8QV3 - chains c and E of the 12 polymer chains in the assembly; structure by electron microscopy, 8.20 A resolution (very low resolution: no residue pairs are listed; an interface is given only as per-side residue counts).

== Chain c ==
Name: Tubulin gamma chain
From: Saccharomyces cerevisiae
UniProtKB: A0A8H4BZN3 (A0A8H4BZN3_YEASX); residue numbers follow UniProt; this construct covers 1-473
Chain sequence (473 residues; each row starts with the number of its first residue):
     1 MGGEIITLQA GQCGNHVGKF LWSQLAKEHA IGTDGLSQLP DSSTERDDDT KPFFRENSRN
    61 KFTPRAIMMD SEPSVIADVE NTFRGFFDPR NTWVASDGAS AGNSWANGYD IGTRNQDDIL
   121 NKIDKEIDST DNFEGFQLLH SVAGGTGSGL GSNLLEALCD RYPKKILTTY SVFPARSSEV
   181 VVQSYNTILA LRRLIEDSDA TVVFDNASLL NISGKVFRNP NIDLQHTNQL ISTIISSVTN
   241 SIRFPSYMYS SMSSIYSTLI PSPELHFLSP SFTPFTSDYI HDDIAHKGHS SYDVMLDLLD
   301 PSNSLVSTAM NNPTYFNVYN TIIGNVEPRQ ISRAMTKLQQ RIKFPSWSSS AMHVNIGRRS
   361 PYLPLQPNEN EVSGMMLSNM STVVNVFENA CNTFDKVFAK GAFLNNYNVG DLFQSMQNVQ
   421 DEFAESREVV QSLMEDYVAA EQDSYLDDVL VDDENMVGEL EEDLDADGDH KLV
Not modelled in the structure: 1-2, 278-284, 451-473
Residues lining bound ligands: GTP (guanosine-5'-triphosphate): Gly-11, Gln-12, Cys-13, His-16, Asp-70, Ser-71, Glu-72, Ser-100, Asn-103, Ser-141, Ala-143, Gly-144, Gly-145, Thr-146, Gly-147, Pro-174, Gln-183, Asn-206, Leu-224, Gln-225, Thr-227, Asn-228
From the paper describing this entry:
  - mutagenesis - D421R/E425R/E428R: decreased growth in response to 36  degC

== Chain E ==
Name: Spindle pole body component
From: Saccharomyces cerevisiae
UniProtKB: A0A8H4C290 (A0A8H4C290_YEASX); residues 1-823 here = UniProt positions 1-823
Chain sequence (823 residues; each row starts with the number of its first residue):
     1 MEIKEVDDRA ELLRYTNNIP LLGKLVNHQP LWSTNPKLKS FSLEKISAPD QRRVQEALVV
    61 KDLLNVLIGL EGTYIRYFND YEPSDPETPI EFKIAKKMDP SFKTFSRRIV RYGKQYMILT
   121 RAYEKWSDTS FGMVLQRFAY EIRRFLEDVY LKTLVERLER DFNKVPNFSI RELEQIINET
   181 EVNKQMELLY NIYEEIFREI EERRTNQSSQ EDFNNFMDSM KNESSLHLRL MVAFDTTVYP
   241 VPKGGAILKI FQQKILENLG DRSSVMFLKK LLNNISQDYC TMLYEWLTQG ILNDPYQEFM
   301 TYDDLEGKTD NIFDTRDRAW DTQYFIRKDV LLRDCDSEED KNLLFKMLRT GILLKVVRAS
   361 LQIPTIPSNS SDITIQEIND FADLMEGSNL ELYVDKCYSR ANEIFLKLFF QGYDLINVLK
   421 HLQQIFLGYQ SGHNVLKFLT KNMGELTKHY RNDNNANYDK LLQNFELERQ SENPNNLMRQ
   481 LLMIQFDTET LPQVLSHYLQ IYPEVPENNS ANDDSDPLMH ANNFKNMNAI LFDELSKERT
   541 GAYHGSNLEL YTPKSAIYHL KFDINIPYPL NIIISRTCMI KYQIILRYQL VLQYHSRLLD
   601 ETWMDLNKTP SWKYRGYSHT VKRRIVRATR VLHAKMNHFI KTIMEYFNQN VIDKEVYSLE
   661 KCYRNPTLAV AIQNELEGGL TNIMTNRCLS DLIPLQLQIF DIVYKFCKFI KSMRAKLCQL
   721 DPVLYEKHKS GMMKTLNEGY RTNNGGQEDV GYQEDAALEL IQKLIEYISN ASSIFRKCLI
   781 NFTQELSTEK FDFYDSSSVD AAGIERVLYS IVPPRSASAS SQR
Not modelled in the structure: 211-221, 307-317, 504-555, 723-752, 792-800, 815-823

== How chain c and chain E interact ==
At this resolution (8 A) residue pairs are not listed: 46 residues of chain c and 39 of chain E lie at the interface.

== Summary ==
46 residues of chain c and 39 residues of chain E are in contact. Ligands of chain c: GTP. The paper reports
that D421R/E425R/E428R of chain c reduce growth in response to 36  degC.
Here chain c is Tubulin gamma chain and chain E is Spindle pole body component, both from Saccharomyces
cerevisiae. Entry 8QV3 (Structure of the y-Tubulin Small Complex (yTuSC) as part of the native y-Tubulin Ring
Complex (yTuRC) ...) was determined by electron microscopy, deposited together with 8QV0, 8QV2 and 8QRY.
